7ET3 - chains a and Z of the 23 polymer chains in the assembly; structure by electron microscopy, 4.20 A resolution (low resolution: residue-level contacts below are approximate; hydrogen-bond / salt-bridge calls are withheld).

== Chain a (and Z) ==
Name: Major capsid protein
Organism: Human cytomegalovirus
Notes: chain Z of this document is another copy of the same molecule, construct and numbering; everything in this record applies to it too
UniProt: A0A1U8QPG3 (A0A1U8QPG3_HCMV); residues 1-1370 here = UniProt positions 1-1370
Sequence (1370 residues; row label = number of the first residue in the row):
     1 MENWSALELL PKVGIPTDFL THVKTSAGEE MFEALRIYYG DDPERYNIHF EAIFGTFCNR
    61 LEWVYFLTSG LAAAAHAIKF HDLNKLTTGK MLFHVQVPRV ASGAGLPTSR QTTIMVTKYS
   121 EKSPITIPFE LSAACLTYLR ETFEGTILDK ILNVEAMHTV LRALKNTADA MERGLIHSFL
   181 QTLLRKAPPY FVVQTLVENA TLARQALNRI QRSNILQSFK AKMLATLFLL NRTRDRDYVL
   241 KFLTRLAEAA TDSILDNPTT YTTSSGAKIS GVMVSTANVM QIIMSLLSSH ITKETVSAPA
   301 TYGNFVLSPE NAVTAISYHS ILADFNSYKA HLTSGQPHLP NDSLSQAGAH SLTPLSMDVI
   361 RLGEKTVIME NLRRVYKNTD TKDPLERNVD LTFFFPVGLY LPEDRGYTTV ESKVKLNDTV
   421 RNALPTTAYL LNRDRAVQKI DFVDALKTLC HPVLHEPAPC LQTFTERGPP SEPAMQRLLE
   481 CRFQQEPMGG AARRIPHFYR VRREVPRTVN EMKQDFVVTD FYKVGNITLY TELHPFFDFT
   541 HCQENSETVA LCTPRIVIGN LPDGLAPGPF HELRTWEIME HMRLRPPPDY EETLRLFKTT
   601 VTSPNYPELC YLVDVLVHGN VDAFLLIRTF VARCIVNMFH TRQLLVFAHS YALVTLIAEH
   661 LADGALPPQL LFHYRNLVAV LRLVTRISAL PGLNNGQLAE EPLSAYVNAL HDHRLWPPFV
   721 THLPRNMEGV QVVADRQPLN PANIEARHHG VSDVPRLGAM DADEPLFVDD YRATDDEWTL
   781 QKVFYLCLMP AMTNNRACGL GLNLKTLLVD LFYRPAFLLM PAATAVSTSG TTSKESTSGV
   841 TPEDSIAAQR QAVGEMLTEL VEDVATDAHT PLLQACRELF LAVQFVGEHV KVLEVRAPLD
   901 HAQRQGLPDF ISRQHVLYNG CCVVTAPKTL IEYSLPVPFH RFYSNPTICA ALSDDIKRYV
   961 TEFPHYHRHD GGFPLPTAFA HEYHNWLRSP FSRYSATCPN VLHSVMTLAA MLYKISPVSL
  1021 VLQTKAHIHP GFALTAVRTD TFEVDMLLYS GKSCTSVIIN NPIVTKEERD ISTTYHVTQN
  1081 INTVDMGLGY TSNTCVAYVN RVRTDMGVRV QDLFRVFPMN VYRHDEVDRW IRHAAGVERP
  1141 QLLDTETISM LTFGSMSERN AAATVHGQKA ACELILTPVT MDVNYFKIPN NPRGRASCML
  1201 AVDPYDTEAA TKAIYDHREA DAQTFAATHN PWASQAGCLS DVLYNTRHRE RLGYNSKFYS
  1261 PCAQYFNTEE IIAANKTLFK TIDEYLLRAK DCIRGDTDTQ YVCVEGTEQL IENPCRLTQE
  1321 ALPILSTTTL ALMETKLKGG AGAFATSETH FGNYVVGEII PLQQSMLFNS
Unresolved in the structure: 1-54, 140-150, 823-841 (chain Z: 473-485, 825-844)
Cystine bridges: C481-C542, C1292-C1303

== Chain a / chain Z interface ==
Contacting residue pairs (206; chain a residue first):
  K85(a) - I48(Z)
  K85(a) - H49(Z)
  K85(a) - F50(Z)
  L86(a) - F50(Z)
  T87(a) - H49(Z)
  T87(a) - F50(Z)
  T87(a) - E51(Z)
  T88(a) - E51(Z)
  T88(a) - A52(Z)
  G89(a) - A52(Z)
  G89(a) - F54(Z)
  K90(a) - A52(Z)
  K90(a) - I53(Z)
  K90(a) - F54(Z)
  M91(a) - F54(Z)
  M91(a) - G55(Z)
  M91(a) - F57(Z)
  L92(a) - I53(Z)
  L92(a) - G55(Z)
  L92(a) - T56(Z)
  L92(a) - F57(Z)
  F93(a) - F57(Z)
  H94(a) - F57(Z)
  H94(a) - C58(Z)
  H94(a) - N59(Z)
  H94(a) - R162(Z)
  V95(a) - N59(Z)
  Q96(a) - N59(Z)
  Q96(a) - R162(Z)
  V97(a) - N166(Z)
  P98(a) - L61(Z)
  P98(a) - R173(Z)
  P98(a) - T379(Z)
  R99(a) - I127(Z)
  R99(a) - N166(Z)
  R99(a) - T167(Z)
  R99(a) - A170(Z)
  R99(a) - R173(Z)
  V100(a) - I127(Z)
  V100(a) - R173(Z)
  V100(a) - T379(Z)
  V100(a) - T381(Z)
  A101(a) - I125(Z)
  A101(a) - T126(Z)
  A101(a) - I127(Z)
  A101(a) - A170(Z)
  A101(a) - G174(Z)
  S102(a) - I125(Z)
  S102(a) - T126(Z)
  S102(a) - T381(Z)
  A104(a) - P124(Z)
  L106(a) - G1306(Z)
  L106(a) - T1307(Z)
  T108(a) - I127(Z)
  T108(a) - P128(Z)
  S109(a) - D380(Z)
  Q111(a) - E130(Z)
  E198(a) - R1101(Z)
  E198(a) - S1370(Z)
  N199(a) - R1101(Z)
  A200(a) - R373(Z)
  T201(a) - E386(Z)
  L202(a) - E1043(Z)
  L202(a) - R1101(Z)
  R204(a) - D380(Z)
  R204(a) - K382(Z)
  N208(a) - D1296(Z)
  R209(a) - N1160(Z)
  R209(a) - A1161(Z)
  R209(a) - T1164(Z)
  R209(a) - D1298(Z)
  I210(a) - R1103(Z)
  I210(a) - G1167(Z)
  I210(a) - Q1168(Z)
  I210(a) - G1295(Z)
  S213(a) - R433(Z)
  S213(a) - T1164(Z)
  S213(a) - G1167(Z)
  N214(a) - R433(Z)
  N214(a) - V1102(Z)
  N214(a) - R1103(Z)
  L216(a) - V1165(Z)
  Q217(a) - R433(Z)
  Q217(a) - D434(Z)
  Q217(a) - V1165(Z)
  K222(a) - S1370(Z)
  A225(a) - S1370(Z)
  I254(a) - F57(Z)
  A315(a) - I48(Z)
  A315(a) - F50(Z)
  I316(a) - A6(Z)
  I316(a) - L9(Z)
  I316(a) - L10(Z)
  I316(a) - I48(Z)
  S317(a) - N3(Z)
  H319(a) - N3(Z)
  H319(a) - H49(Z)
  H319(a) - F50(Z)
  H319(a) - E51(Z)
  S320(a) - E51(Z)
  I321(a) - F50(Z)
  I321(a) - E51(Z)
  I321(a) - A52(Z)
  I321(a) - I53(Z)
  A323(a) - I53(Z)
  Y328(a) - T56(Z)
  L332(a) - I151(Z)
  G335(a) - V154(Z)
  G335(a) - H158(Z)
  P337(a) - H158(Z)
  L344(a) - F54(Z)
  E403(a) - N417(Z)
  D404(a) - N417(Z)
  D404(a) - T419(Z)
  D404(a) - R421(Z)
  D404(a) - N422(Z)
  R405(a) - N422(Z)
  R405(a) - T426(Z)
  R405(a) - T427(Z)
  G406(a) - K415(Z)
  G406(a) - L416(Z)
  G406(a) - N417(Z)
  Y407(a) - K415(Z)
  Y407(a) - L416(Z)
  Y407(a) - L1330(Z)
  Y407(a) - A1331(Z)
  Y407(a) - E1334(Z)
  T408(a) - V414(Z)
  T408(a) - K415(Z)
  T409(a) - K413(Z)
  T409(a) - E1334(Z)
  T409(a) - K1338(Z)
  E411(a) - K415(Z)
  E472(a) - H1133(Z)
  A474(a) - H1133(Z)
  R477(a) - H1133(Z)
  R507(a) - N695(Z)
  D515(a) - G692(Z)
  D515(a) - L693(Z)
  V517(a) - K1025(Z)
  V517(a) - H1027(Z)
  T519(a) - K439(Z)
  T519(a) - H1027(Z)
  D520(a) - D441(Z)
  D520(a) - V443(Z)
  K523(a) - K439(Z)
  I527(a) - H1133(Z)
  E572(a) - R583(Z)
  T599(a) - R675(Z)
  S603(a) - R675(Z)
  P604(a) - A658(Z)
  N605(a) - A662(Z)
  N605(a) - L671(Z)
  T641(a) - L666(Z)
  T641(a) - P668(Z)
  R642(a) - A662(Z)
  R642(a) - D663(Z)
  Q643(a) - P668(Z)
  Q643(a) - F672(Z)
  R796(a) - R682(Z)
  E862(a) - D663(Z)
  D863(a) - D663(Z)
  T961(a) - R725(Z)
  F963(a) - Q697(Z)
  P964(a) - P702(Z)
  P964(a) - D775(Z)
  H965(a) - G696(Z)
  H965(a) - Q697(Z)
  H965(a) - P702(Z)
  H967(a) - D776(Z)
  R968(a) - P691(Z)
  R968(a) - N694(Z)
  R968(a) - N695(Z)
  D970(a) - P691(Z)
  R993(a) - G692(Z)
  Y994(a) - R583(Z)
  A996(a) - R686(Z)
  T997(a) - M582(Z)
  T997(a) - R583(Z)
  T997(a) - R686(Z)
  P999(a) - R583(Z)
  I1058(a) - F54(Z)
  V1084(a) - F54(Z)
  V1183(a) - V437(Z)
  N1184(a) - A436(Z)
  N1184(a) - V437(Z)
  I1188(a) - R435(Z)
  I1188(a) - A436(Z)
  C1198(a) - V1165(Z)
  A1201(a) - T1164(Z)
  A1201(a) - V1165(Z)
  V1202(a) - A1162(Z)
  V1202(a) - A1163(Z)
  A1209(a) - A1162(Z)
  A1213(a) - A1163(Z)
  R1218(a) - G1136(Z)
  A1222(a) - A1163(Z)
  A1222(a) - V1165(Z)
  Q1223(a) - V1165(Z)
  Q1223(a) - H1166(Z)
  F1225(a) - Q438(Z)
  F1225(a) - D1105(Z)
  F1225(a) - R1109(Z)
  S1347(a) - E1334(Z)
  S1347(a) - K1338(Z)
  F1351(a) - N417(Z)
Interface residues without a listed pair, chain a (132 interface residues in all): F80, D82, G103, K220, A221, Y318, L322, T333, Q336, D342, S343, V410, S412, M475, E504, T602, T947, H1003, M1181, D1203, K1212, A1220, D1221, T1346
Interface residues without a listed pair, chain Z (126 interface residues in all): S5, F129, I147, A163, D169, M171, H177, Y376, N378, D383, E411, S412, Y429, A1026, E1138, K1169, T1328

== Overview ==
Chain a and chain Z form an interface of 132 and 126 residues respectively.
Chain a and chain Z are both Major capsid protein (Human cytomegalovirus); the structure, C5 portal vertex in
the enveloped virion capsid, was determined by electron microscopy, deposited together with 7ET2, 7ETJ, 7ETM
and 7ETO.
